PDB entry 8UMH | electron microscopy, 4.10 A resolution (low resolution: residue-level contacts below are approximate; hydrogen-bond / salt-bridge calls are withheld) | chains O and N of the 30 polymer chains in the assembly

Chain O:
Protein: TATA-box-binding protein
Source organism: Saccharomyces cerevisiae
UniProt: P13393 (TBP_YEAST); residues 1-240 here = UniProt positions 1-240
Amino-acid sequence (240 residues; numbered 1 to 240; the number before each row is that of its first residue):
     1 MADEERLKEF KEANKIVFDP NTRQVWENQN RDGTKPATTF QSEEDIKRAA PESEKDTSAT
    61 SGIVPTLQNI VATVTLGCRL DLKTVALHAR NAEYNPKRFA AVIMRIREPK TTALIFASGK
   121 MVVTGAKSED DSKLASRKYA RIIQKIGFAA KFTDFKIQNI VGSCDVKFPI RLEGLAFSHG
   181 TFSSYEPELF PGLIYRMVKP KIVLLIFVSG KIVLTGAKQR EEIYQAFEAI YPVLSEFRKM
Disordered / not traced: 1-59

Chain N:
Molecule: 64-nt DNA strand
Sequence (64 nucleotides; numbered -7 to 56; the number before each row is that of its first residue; numbers below 1 keep their minus sign (DG-7 is residue -7)):
    -7 GGTGAAAACA TATAAAAAGG GCTCTACATT CATTTTTTCA TCGATGAGTA CTTTACTTGT
    53 TATC
Disordered / not traced: 56

How chain O and chain N interact:
Residue-residue contacts (22):
  Phe116(O) - DA9(N)
  Phe116(O) - DA10(N)
  Phe116(O) - DG11(N)
  Ser118(O) - DA10(N)
  Ser118(O) - DG11(N)
  Lys120(O) - DA10(N)
  Val122(O) - DA9(N)
  Gln158(O) - DA8(N)
  Asn159(O) - DA6(N)
  Asn159(O) - DA7(N)
  Val161(O) - DA6(N)
  Leu189(O) - DA4(N)
  Phe190(O) - DT3(N)
  Phe190(O) - DA4(N)
  Ile194(O) - DA4(N)
  Ile194(O) - DT5(N)
  Arg196(O) - DT5(N)
  Arg196(O) - DA6(N)
  Lys201(O) - DA7(N)
  Val203(O) - DA6(N)
  Leu205(O) - DT5(N)
  Thr215(O) - DA6(N)
Also at the interface, not in a pair above, chain O (19 interface residues in all): Val71, Thr73, Phe99, Gly216

In short:
Chain O and chain N form an interface of 19 and 9 residues respectively.
Here chain O is TATA-box-binding protein (Saccharomyces cerevisiae) and chain N is a 64-nt DNA strand. Entry
8UMH (Consensus map of PICdeltaTFIIK form2) was determined by electron microscopy.
